Entry 4QVQ (X-ray diffraction, 2.60 A resolution); this record covers chains C and D of the 28 polymer chains in the assembly.

Chain C:
Name: Proteasome subunit alpha type-4
From: Saccharomyces cerevisiae
Notes: EC 3.4.25.1
UniProt: P40303 (PSA4_YEAST); residues -1 to 252 here correspond to UniProt positions 1-254 (UniProt number = residue number + 2)
Sequence (254 residues; row label = number of the first residue in the row; numbers below 1 keep their minus sign (Met-1 is residue -1)):
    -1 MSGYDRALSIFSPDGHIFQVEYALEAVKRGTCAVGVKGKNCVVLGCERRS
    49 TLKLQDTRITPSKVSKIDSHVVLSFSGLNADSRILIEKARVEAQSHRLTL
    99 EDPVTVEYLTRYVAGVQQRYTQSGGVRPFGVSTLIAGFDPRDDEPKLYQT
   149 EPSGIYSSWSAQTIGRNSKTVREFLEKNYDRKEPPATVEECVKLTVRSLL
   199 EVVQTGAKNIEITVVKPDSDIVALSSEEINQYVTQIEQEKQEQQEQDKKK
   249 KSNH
Not modelled in the structure: -1 to 0, 241-252
Swiss-Prot annotation at these positions:
  - modified residue: Thr58 (Phosphothreonine)

Chain D:
Name: Proteasome subunit alpha type-5
From: Saccharomyces cerevisiae
Notes: EC 3.4.25.1
UniProt: P32379 (PSA5_YEAST); residues -7 to 252 here correspond to UniProt positions 1-260 (UniProt number = residue number + 8)
Sequence (260 residues; numbered -7 to 252; the number before each row is that of its first residue; numbers below 1 keep their minus sign (Met-7 is residue -7)):
    -7 MFLTRSEYDRGVSTFSPEGRLFQVEYSLEAIKLGSTAIGIATKEGVVLGV
    43 EKRATSPLLESDSIEKIVEIDRHIGCAMSGLTADARSMIEHARTAAVTHN
    93 LYYDEDINVESLTQSVCDLALRFGEGASGEERLMSRPFGVALLIAGHDAD
   143 DGYQLFHAEPSGTFYRYNAKAIGSGSEGAQAELLNEWHSSLTLKEAELLV
   193 LKILKQVMEEKLDENNAQLSCITKQDGFKIYDNEKTAELIKELKEKEAAE
   243 SPEEADVEMS
Not modelled in the structure: -7 to 0, 118-124, 243-252

Chain C / chain D interface:
Contacting residue pairs - 61 pairs, chain C then chain D:
  Asp3(C) - Glu117(D)
  Arg4(C) - Glu117(D)
  Ala5(C) - Val4(D)  hydrophobic
  Ala5(C) - Glu117(D)
  Ala5(C) - Ser127(D)
  Ser7(C) - Ser127(D)
  Ser7(C) - Arg128(D)
  Ile8(C) - Gln15(D)
  Phe9(C) - Gln15(D)
  Phe9(C) - Tyr18(D)  hydrophobic
  Phe9(C) - Ser19(D)
  Phe9(C) - Ala22(D)  hydrophobic
  Phe9(C) - Leu73(D)  hydrophobic
  Phe9(C) - Arg128(D)
  Phe9(C) - Pro129(D)
  Phe9(C) - Gly131(D)
  Ser10(C) - Tyr18(D)
  Pro11(C) - Tyr18(D)  hydrophobic
  Pro11(C) - Glu21(D)
  Gly13(C) - Tyr18(D)
  Gly13(C) - Glu21(D)
  Gly13(C) - Ala22(D)
  His14(C) - Leu25(D)
  Ile15(C) - Leu73(D)  hydrophobic
  Ile15(C) - Arg128(D)
  Lys35(C) - Glu52(D)  salt bridge
  Gln116(C) - Ala75(D)
  Gln116(C) - Asp76(D)
  Thr119(C) - Arg128(D)  hydrogen bond (backbone-side chain)
  Gln120(C) - Met126(D)
  Gln120(C) - Ser127(D)  hydrogen bond (backbone-backbone)
  Gln120(C) - Arg128(D)
  Gln120(C) - Phe130(D)
  Ser121(C) - Ser127(D)
  Gly122(C) - Ser127(D)
  Ser151(C) - Ala75(D)
  Gly152(C) - Ala75(D)
  Ile153(C) - Thr74(D)
  Ile153(C) - Ala75(D)
  Ser155(C) - Leu51(D)
  Ser155(C) - Ser55(D)
  Ser156(C) - Leu51(D)
  Ser156(C) - Glu52(D)  hydrogen bond
  Ser156(C) - Ser55(D)  hydrogen bond (backbone-side chain)
  Trp157(C) - Thr47(D)
  Trp157(C) - Ser48(D)
  Trp157(C) - Leu50(D)
  Trp157(C) - Leu51(D)
  Trp157(C) - Glu52(D)
  Ser158(C) - Leu50(D)  hydrogen bond (backbone-backbone)
  Ser158(C) - Glu52(D)  hydrogen bond (backbone-side chain)
  Ala159(C) - Leu50(D)
  Leu173(C) - Leu50(D)  hydrophobic
  Glu174(C) - Ser48(D)  hydrogen bond
  Glu174(C) - Pro49(D)
  Glu174(C) - Leu50(D)
  Tyr177(C) - Leu50(D)  hydrophobic
  Arg179(C) - Pro49(D)  hydrogen bond (side chain-backbone)
  Arg179(C) - Leu50(D)
  Arg179(C) - Leu51(D)  hydrogen bond (side chain-backbone)
  Arg179(C) - Glu52(D)
Other interface residues (no listed pair), chain C (31 interface residues in all): Asp12, Arg170
Other interface residues (no listed pair), chain D (27 interface residues in all): Asp1, Ser79

In short:
31 residues of chain C face 27 of chain D across their interface, with 9 hydrogen bonds and 1 salt bridge.
Polar pairs include Lys35(C)-Glu52(D), Thr119(C)-Arg128(D) and Ser156(C)-Glu52(D).
Here chain C is Proteasome subunit alpha type-4 and chain D is Proteasome subunit alpha type-5, both from
Saccharomyces cerevisiae. Entry 4QVQ (yCP beta5-M45I mutant in complex with bortezomib) was determined by
X-ray diffraction, deposited together with 4QUX, 4QUY, 4QV0, 4QV1, 4QV3, 4QV4 and 42 further entries.
